PDB entry 3SHM | X-ray diffraction, 3.02 A resolution | chains D and E of the 20 polymer chains in the assembly

# Chain D (and E)
Protein: Capsid protein VP1
From: Adeno-associated virus - 6
Notes: chain E of this document is another copy of the same molecule, construct and numbering; everything in this record applies to it too
UniProtKB: O56137 (O56137_9VIRU); numbering as in UniProt (aligned over 221-736)
Sequence (516 residues; numbered 221 to 736; the number before each row is that of its first residue):
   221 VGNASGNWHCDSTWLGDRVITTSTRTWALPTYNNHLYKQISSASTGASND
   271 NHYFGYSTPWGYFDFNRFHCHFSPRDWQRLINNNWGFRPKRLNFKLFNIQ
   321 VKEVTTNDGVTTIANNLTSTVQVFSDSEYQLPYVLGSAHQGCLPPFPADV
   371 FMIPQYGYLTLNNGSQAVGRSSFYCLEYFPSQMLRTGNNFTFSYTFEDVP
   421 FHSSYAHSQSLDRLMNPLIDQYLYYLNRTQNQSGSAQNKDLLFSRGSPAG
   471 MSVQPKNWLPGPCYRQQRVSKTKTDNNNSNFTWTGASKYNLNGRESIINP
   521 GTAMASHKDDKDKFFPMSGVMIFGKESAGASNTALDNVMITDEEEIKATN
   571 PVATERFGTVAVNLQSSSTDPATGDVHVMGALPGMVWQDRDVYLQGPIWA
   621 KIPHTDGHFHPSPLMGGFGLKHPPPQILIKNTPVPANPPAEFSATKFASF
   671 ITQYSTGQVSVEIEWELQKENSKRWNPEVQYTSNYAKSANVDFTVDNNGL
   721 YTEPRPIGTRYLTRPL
Reported in the primary citation:
  - mutagenesis - K459S, K493S, K531E (140 +/- 10 mM NaCl), R576Q: decreased binding to heparin

# How chain D and chain E interact
Residue-residue contacts (232):
  Ile260(D) with Pro437(E), hydrophobic; Leu438(E), hydrophobic
  Asp270(D) with Ser472(E), hydrogen bond (backbone-side chain)
  Asn271(D) with Met471(E); Ser472(E), hydrogen bond
  His272(D) with Arg433(E), hydrogen bond (backbone-side chain)
  Tyr273(D) with Met471(E), hydrophobic
  Ser277(D) with Leu438(E)
  Tyr282(D) with Asn436(E); Ile439(E)
  Arg287(D) with Tyr442(E)
  Glu348(D) with Asn691(E), hydrogen bond
  Gln350(D) with Asn691(E), hydrogen bond; Lys693(E); Pro735(E)
  Pro352(D) with Gln429(E)
  Val354(D) with Leu434(E)
  Gly356(D) with Asn477(E), hydrogen bond (backbone-side chain)
  Ser357(D) with Met435(E)
  Ala358(D) with Gln441(E); Tyr442(E), hydrogen bond (backbone-backbone); Leu443(E), hydrophobic
  His359(D) with Met435(E); Asn436(E); Ile439(E); Asp440(E); Gln441(E); Tyr442(E)
  Gln360(D) with Ile439(E); Asp440(E), hydrogen bond (backbone-backbone)
  Gln375(D) with Asn436(E), hydrogen bond (backbone-side chain); Leu438(E); Ile439(E)
  Tyr376(D) with Asn436(E)
  Gly377(D) with Asn436(E), hydrogen bond (backbone-side chain); Pro437(E); Leu438(E)
  Tyr378(D) with Pro437(E)
  Leu379(D) with Gln429(E); Arg433(E); Met435(E); Pro437(E), hydrophobic
  Thr380(D) with Ser428(E), hydrogen bond (side chain-backbone)
  Leu381(D) with His427(E); Ser428(E), hydrogen bond (backbone-backbone); Gln429(E)
  Asn382(D) with Arg433(E)
  Gly389(D) with Arg694(E), hydrogen bond (backbone-side chain); Val699(E)
  Arg390(D) with Ala426(E); Glu565(E), salt bridge; Arg694(E), hydrogen bond (backbone-side chain); Val699(E); Arg730(E), hydrogen bond (side chain-backbone); Tyr731(E); Thr733(E)
  Ser391(D) with Arg694(E), hydrogen bond (backbone-side chain); Asn696(E)
  Ser392(D) with Ser428(E), hydrogen bond; Arg694(E), hydrogen bond; Asn696(E); Thr733(E), hydrogen bond
  Phe393(D) with Trp695(E), hydrogen bond (backbone-backbone); Asn696(E)
  Tyr394(D) with Ser428(E); Lys693(E); Arg694(E); Pro735(E)
  Tyr398(D) with Lys693(E); Trp695(E), hydrophobic
  Phe399(D) with Lys693(E)
  Pro482(D) with Leu602(E), hydrophobic; Pro603(E)
  Tyr484(D) with Thr579(E), hydrogen bond (side chain-backbone); Met599(E), hydrophobic
  Arg485(D) with Val580(E); Ala581(E); Val582(E), hydrogen bond (side chain-backbone); Asn583(E)
  Gln486(D) with Ala581(E)
  Gln487(D) with Ala581(E); Asn583(E), hydrogen bond (side chain-backbone); Leu584(E), hydrogen bond (side chain-backbone); Gln585(E)
  Arg488(D) with Leu584(E); Gln585(E); Ser586(E)
  Ser490(D) with Leu461(E)
  Lys491(D) with Leu461(E)
  Lys493(D) with Lys459(E); Asp460(E)
  Asn496(D) with Lys459(E), hydrogen bond (backbone-side chain); Leu461(E); Gln585(E)
  Asn497(D) with Gln585(E); Ser588(E), hydrogen bond (side chain-backbone); Thr589(E); Asp590(E), hydrogen bond
  Asn498(D) with Gln450(E); Gln457(E), hydrogen bond; Asp590(E)
  Ser499(D) with Thr449(E); Gln450(E), hydrogen bond (backbone-side chain); Asp590(E)
  Asn500(D) with Arg448(E); Thr449(E), hydrogen bond (side chain-backbone); Gln450(E), hydrogen bond (side chain-backbone)
  Phe501(D) with Thr449(E); Gln585(E); Asp590(E)
  Thr502(D) with Leu446(E); Asn447(E), hydrogen bond (side chain-backbone); Arg448(E); Thr449(E)
  Thr504(D) with Pro591(E); Thr593(E)
  Gly505(D) with Pro591(E)
  Ala506(D) with Thr579(E)
  Ser507(D) with Thr579(E); Val580(E); Ala581(E), hydrogen bond (side chain-backbone)
  Lys508(D) with Gly578(E); Thr579(E), hydrogen bond
  Tyr509(D) with Asp432(E); Lys476(E), hydrogen bond; Pro480(E), hydrophobic; Phe577(E); Gly578(E)
  Asn510(D) with Glu575(E), hydrogen bond; Arg576(E); Phe577(E), hydrogen bond (backbone-backbone); Gly578(E)
  Leu511(D) with Asp432(E); Lys567(E); Ala568(E); Asn570(E)
  Asn512(D) with Lys528(E); Asp529(E), hydrogen bond (side chain-backbone); Lys567(E)
  Arg514(D) with Ser430(E); Asp432(E), salt bridge; Arg433(E)
  Glu515(D) with Ser472(E); Arg576(E), salt bridge
  Ser516(D) with Asp432(E); Ser472(E); Lys476(E)
  Ile517(D) with Ser472(E), hydrogen bond (backbone-backbone); Val473(E), hydrophobic
  Asn519(D) with Pro475(E); Lys476(E), hydrogen bond (side chain-backbone)
  Thr522(D) with Leu602(E)
  Met541(D) with Leu443(E), hydrophobic
  Ile542(D) with Leu443(E); Tyr444(E), hydrogen bond (backbone-backbone)
  Phe543(D) with Leu443(E), hydrophobic; Tyr444(E)
  Gly544(D) with Tyr442(E); Tyr444(E)
  Gly549(D) with Tyr444(E), hydrogen bond (backbone-side chain); Arg465(E)
  Ala550(D) with Ser464(E); Arg465(E), hydrogen bond (backbone-backbone)
  Ser551(D) with Asn447(E); Phe463(E); Ser464(E)
  Asn552(D) with Leu462(E); Phe463(E), hydrogen bond (backbone-backbone)
  Thr553(D) with Leu462(E); Phe463(E), hydrogen bond (backbone-backbone)
  Ala554(D) with Leu461(E)
  Leu555(D) with Phe463(E), hydrophobic
  Val558(D) with Phe463(E), hydrophobic
  His597(D) with Val580(E); Ala581(E); Val582(E)
  Val598(D) with Met599(E), hydrophobic
  Met599(D) with Gly600(E)
  Gly600(D) with Gly600(E); Ala601(E); Leu602(E)
  Ala601(D) with Ala601(E)
  Trp607(D) with Pro603(E), hydrophobic
  Pro617(D) with Tyr442(E)
  Ala620(D) with Asn477(E)
  Lys621(D) with Trp478(E)
  Ile622(D) with Trp478(E), hydrophobic
  Pro623(D) with Trp478(E); Val606(E), hydrophobic; Leu736(E)
  His624(D) with Tyr425(E), hydrogen bond (backbone-side chain); His427(E); Arg734(E), hydrogen bond; Leu736(E)
  Thr625(D) with Tyr425(E); His427(E); Val606(E); Trp607(E), hydrogen bond (side chain-backbone); Gln608(E); Leu736(E)
  Asp626(D) with Ser423(E), hydrogen bond; Tyr425(E); Trp607(E), hydrogen bond (backbone-backbone); Gln608(E), hydrogen bond; Asp609(E), hydrogen bond (side chain-backbone); His630(E); Arg730(E), salt bridge
  Gly627(D) with Val606(E); Trp607(E), hydrogen bond (backbone-backbone); His630(E)
  His628(D) with Met605(E); Trp607(E)
  Phe629(D) with Leu602(E); Pro603(E); Gly604(E), hydrogen bond (backbone-backbone); Met605(E), hydrogen bond (backbone-backbone); Phe629(E), hydrophobic
  His630(D) with Pro603(E); Gly604(E)
  Pro631(D) with Trp478(E)
  Ser632(D) with Trp478(E)
  Pro633(D) with Asn477(E); Trp478(E)
  Leu634(D) with Asn477(E), hydrogen bond (backbone-backbone); Trp478(E), hydrophobic; Leu479(E), hydrophobic; Pro603(E); Gly604(E)
  Met635(D) with Leu443(E), hydrophobic; Pro475(E); Lys476(E); Asn477(E), hydrogen bond (backbone-side chain)
Other interface residues (no listed pair), chain D (115 interface residues in all): Tyr276, Tyr349, Tyr353, Pro374, Asn383, Cys395, Cys483, Val489, Thr494, Gly513, Met537, Ala548, Ile560, Gln615, Gly616, Gly636
Other interface residues (no listed pair), chain E (100 interface residues in all): Leu431, Tyr445, Pro468, Ala469, Gly470, Thr569, Pro571, Val572, Val596, Ser692

# In short
Chain D and chain E form an interface of 115 and 100 residues respectively; the contacts include 57 hydrogen
bonds and 4 salt bridges. Polar contacts include Arg390(D)-Glu565(E), Arg514(D)-Asp432(E) and
Glu515(D)-Arg576(E). The paper reports that K459S, K493S and K531E of chain D, among others, reduce binding to
heparin.
Chain D and chain E are both Capsid protein VP1 (Adeno-associated virus - 6); the structure,
Structure-function Analysis of Receptor Binding in Adeno-Associated Virus Serotype 6 (AAV-6), was determined
by X-ray diffraction (same publication as 4V86).
